Entry 8BF5 (electron microscopy, 2.96 A resolution); this record covers chains B and C of the 6 polymer chains in the assembly.

# Chain B
Protein: RNA-directed RNA polymerase catalytic subunit
Source organism: Influenza B virus (B/Memphis/13/2003)
Notes: EC 2.7.7.48
UniProtKB: Q5V8Y6 (Q5V8Y6_9INFB); residues 1-752 here = UniProt positions 1-752
Chain sequence (772 residues; numbered -8 to 763; the number before each row is that of its first residue; numbers below 1 keep their minus sign (Gly-8 is residue -8)):
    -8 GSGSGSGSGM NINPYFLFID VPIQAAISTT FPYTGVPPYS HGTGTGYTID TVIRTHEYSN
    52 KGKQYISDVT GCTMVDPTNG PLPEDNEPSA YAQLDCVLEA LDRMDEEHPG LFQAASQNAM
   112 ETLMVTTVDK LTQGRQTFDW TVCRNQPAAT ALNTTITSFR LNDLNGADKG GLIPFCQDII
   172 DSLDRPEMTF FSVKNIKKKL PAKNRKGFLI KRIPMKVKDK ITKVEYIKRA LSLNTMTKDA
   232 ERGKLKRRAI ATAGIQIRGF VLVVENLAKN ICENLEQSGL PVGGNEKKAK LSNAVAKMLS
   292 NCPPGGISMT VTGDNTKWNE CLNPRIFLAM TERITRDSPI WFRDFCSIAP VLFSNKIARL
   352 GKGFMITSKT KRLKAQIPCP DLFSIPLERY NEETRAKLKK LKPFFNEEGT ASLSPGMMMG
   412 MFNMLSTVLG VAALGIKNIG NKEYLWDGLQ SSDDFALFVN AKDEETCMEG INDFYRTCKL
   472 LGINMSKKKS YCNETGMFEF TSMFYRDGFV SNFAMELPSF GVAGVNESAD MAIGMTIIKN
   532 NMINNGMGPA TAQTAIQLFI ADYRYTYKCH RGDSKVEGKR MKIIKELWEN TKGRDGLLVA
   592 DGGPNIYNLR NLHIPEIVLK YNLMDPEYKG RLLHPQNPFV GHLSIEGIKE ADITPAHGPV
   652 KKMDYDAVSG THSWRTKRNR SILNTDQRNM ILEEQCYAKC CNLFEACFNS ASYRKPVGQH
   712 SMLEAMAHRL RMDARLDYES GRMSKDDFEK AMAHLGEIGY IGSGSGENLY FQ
Not modelled in the structure: -8 to -1, 192-198, 636-652, 750-763
Differences from the reference sequence: expression tag (-8 to 0, 753-763)
Bound ions: Mg2+: Asp305, Asp445
Small-molecule neighbours: phosphomethylphosphonic acid guanylate ester (G2P): Lys229, Lys235, Arg239, Ile241, Asn306, Thr307, Lys308, Trp309, Asn310, Met410, Asp444, Lys480

# Chain C
Protein: Polymerase basic protein 2
Source organism: Influenza B virus (B/Memphis/13/2003)
UniProtKB: Q5V8X3 (Q5V8X3_9INFB); residues 1-770 here = UniProt positions 1-770
Chain sequence (798 residues; each row starts with the number of its first residue; numbers below 1 keep their minus sign (Gly-8 is residue -8)):
    -8 GSGSGSGSGM TLAKIELLKQ LLRDNEAKTV LKQTTVDQYN IIRKFNTSRI EKNPSLRMKW
    52 AMCSNFPLAL TKGDMANRIP LEYKGIQLKT NAEDIGTKGQ MCSIAAVTWW NTYGPIGDTE
   112 GFERVYESFF LRKMRLDNAT WGRITFGPVE RVRKRVLLNP LTKEMPPDEA SNVIMEILFP
   172 KEAGIPREST WIHRELIKEK REKLKGTMIT PIVLAYMLER ELVARRRFLP VAGATSAEFI
   232 EMLHCLQGEN WRQIYHPGGN KLTESRSQSM IVACRKIIRR SIVASNPLEL AVEIANKTVI
   292 DTEPLKSCLA AIDGGDVACD IIRAALGLKI RQRQRFGRLE LKRISGRGFK NDEEILIGNG
   352 TIQKIGIWDG EEEFHVRCGE CRGILKKSKM KLEKLLINSA KKEDMRDLII LCMVFSQDTR
   412 MFQGVRGEIN FLNRAGQLLS PMYQLQRYFL NRSNDLFDQW GYEESPKASE LHGINESMNA
   472 SDYTLKGVVV TRNVIDDFSS TETEKVSITK NLSLIKRTGE VIMGANDVSE LESQAQLMIT
   532 YDTPKMWEMG TTKELVQNTY QWVLKNLVTL KAQFLLGKED MFQWDAFEAF ESIIPQKMAG
   592 QYSGFARAVL KQMRDQEVMK TDQFIKLLPF CFSPPKLRSN GEPYQFLKLV LKGGGENFIE
   652 VRKGSPLFSY NPQTEVLTIC GRMMSLKGKI EDEERNRSMG NAVLAGFLVS GKYDPDLGDF
   712 KTIEELEKLK PGEKANILLY QGKPVKVVKR KRYSALSNDI SQGIKRQRMT VESMGWALSG
   772 WSHPQFEKGS GSENLYFQ
Not modelled in the structure: -8 to 0, 485-495, 741-789
Differences from the reference sequence: expression tag (-8 to 0, 771-789)
Small-molecule neighbours: 7-methyl-gpppa (GTA; p1-7-methylguanosine-P3-adenosine-5',5'-triphosphate): Glu255, Ser258, Gln259, Ile262, Arg266, Gly306, Asp307, Arg324, Gln325, Arg326, Arg334, Lys341, Trp359, Glu363, Phe365, Lys378, Phe406, Gln408, Ser431, Met433, Tyr434, Ser520, Leu522

# Chain B / chain C interface
Pairs across the interface (284; chain B residue first):
  Asp11(B) with Met674(C)
  Pro13(B) with Met674(C)
  Tyr30(B) with Asn44(C)
  Asn109(B) with Glu419(C)
  Asp120(B) with Asp28(C); Asn31(C), hydrogen bond; Ile32(C)
  Thr123(B) with Ile32(C); Lys35(C), hydrogen bond
  Gln127(B) with Arg40(C)
  Gln137(B) with Thr38(C)
  Pro138(B) with Asn37(C)
  Ala140(B) with Ile32(C); Lys35(C)
  Thr141(B) with Asn37(C), hydrogen bond (side chain-backbone)
  Leu143(B) with Ile32(C), hydrophobic
  Asn144(B) with Ile33(C); Phe36(C)
  Ile147(B) with Ile32(C), hydrophobic
  Arg151(B) with Gln24(C); Thr25(C); Gln29(C), hydrogen bond
  Ala158(B) with Gln29(C), hydrogen bond (backbone-side chain)
  Asp159(B) with Gln29(C), hydrogen bond
  Glu264(B) with Arg425(C), salt bridge
  Glu267(B) with Leu423(C)
  Pro272(B) with Arg425(C)
  Val273(B) with Arg425(C)
  Asn276(B) with Arg144(C); Phe219(C); Pro221(C)
  Glu277(B) with Phe219(C); Arg425(C), salt bridge; Ala426(C)
  Lys279(B) with Arg144(C)
  Ala280(B) with Arg144(C); Gln428(C)
  Lys281(B) with Arg425(C); Ala426(C)
  Asn284(B) with Ala426(C), hydrogen bond (side chain-backbone); Gln428(C)
  Ala287(B) with Gly646(C); Glu647(C)
  Leu290(B) with Lys639(C)
  Ser291(B) with Gly646(C)
  Gly296(B) with Leu638(C)
  Ile298(B) with Gln732(C)
  Glu455(B) with Gln732(C), hydrogen bond
  Glu485(B) with Lys654(C), salt bridge; Gln732(C)
  Asp498(B) with Pro657(C)
  Val513(B) with Ser46(C)
  Ala514(B) with Pro45(C); Ser46(C)
  Gly515(B) with Pro45(C); Met49(C)
  Lys530(B) with Glu232(C); His235(C)
  Met533(B) with His235(C)
  Ile534(B) with Arg142(C), hydrogen bond (backbone-side chain); Leu220(C), hydrophobic; Pro221(C); Leu234(C), hydrophobic; His235(C)
  Pro540(B) with Trp242(C)
  Asp553(B) with Lys50(C), salt bridge
  Thr557(B) with Lys50(C), hydrogen bond; Met53(C)
  Tyr558(B) with Met49(C); Met53(C), hydrophobic; Ile95(C)
  Lys559(B) with Met53(C), hydrogen bond (side chain-backbone); Cys54(C), hydrogen bond
  Lys570(B) with Asn56(C); Ile77(C); Ala96(C)
  Arg571(B) with Ile95(C); Val98(C); Thr99(C), hydrogen bond
  Lys573(B) with Lys75(C), hydrogen bond (side chain-backbone); Ile77(C)
  Ile574(B) with Ile77(C), hydrophobic; Ala96(C), hydrophobic; Thr99(C); Trp100(C); Thr103(C)
  Ile575(B) with Thr99(C)
  Glu577(B) with Tyr74(C), hydrogen bond; Lys75(C), salt bridge; Tyr104(C), hydrogen bond
  Leu578(B) with Asn102(C); Thr103(C)
  Asn581(B) with Thr103(C); Tyr104(C), hydrogen bond
  Asp592(B) with Asn102(C), hydrogen bond
  Leu600(B) with His235(C), hydrogen bond (backbone-side chain); Cys236(C), hydrogen bond (backbone-side chain)
  Arg601(B) with Leu127(C); Trp132(C); Met233(C); His235(C); Cys236(C)
  Asn602(B) with Leu127(C)
  His604(B) with Arg123(C), hydrogen bond (backbone-side chain); Glu232(C); Met233(C); His235(C)
  Ile605(B) with Lys124(C); Leu127(C), hydrophobic
  Pro606(B) with Phe120(C)
  Ile608(B) with Phe113(C), hydrophobic
  Val609(B) with Phe120(C); Phe121(C), hydrophobic; Lys124(C), hydrogen bond (backbone-side chain)
  Leu610(B) with Lys124(C), hydrogen bond (backbone-side chain)
  Tyr612(B) with Thr110(C), hydrogen bond; Phe113(C), hydrophobic; Glu114(C), hydrogen bond; Phe121(C), hydrophobic
  Asn613(B) with Lys124(C)
  Glu618(B) with Ile107(C)
  Tyr619(B) with Asn102(C)
  Lys620(B) with Thr110(C)
  Gly621(B) with Ile107(C); Gly108(C), hydrogen bond (backbone-backbone)
  Arg622(B) with Trp101(C), hydrogen bond (backbone-side chain); Asn102(C); Thr103(C), hydrogen bond (side chain-backbone); Tyr104(C); Gly105(C), hydrogen bond (side chain-backbone); Pro106(C); Ile107(C)
  Leu623(B) with Asn102(C)
  Leu624(B) with Asp109(C); Phe113(C), hydrophobic
  His625(B) with Met66(C); Trp101(C); Pro106(C); Ile107(C); Gly108(C)
  Pro626(B) with Gly108(C); Asp109(C)
  Gln627(B) with Met66(C)
  Asn628(B) with Trp101(C)
  Pro629(B) with Ala60(C); Leu61(C); Thr62(C), hydrogen bond (backbone-side chain); Ala67(C), hydrophobic; Ile70(C), hydrophobic; Trp101(C)
  Phe630(B) with Leu61(C), hydrophobic; Ile70(C), hydrophobic; Cys93(C), hydrophobic; Ala97(C); Val98(C), hydrophobic; Trp101(C), hydrophobic
  Val631(B) with Thr62(C)
  Leu634(B) with Thr201(C)
  Met654(B) with Met1(C), hydrophobic; Met199(C)
  Tyr656(B) with Met199(C); Ile200(C); Thr201(C); Pro202(C)
  Asp657(B) with Met199(C), hydrogen bond (backbone-backbone); Ile200(C); Thr201(C)
  Val659(B) with Gly112(C); Phe113(C), hydrophobic; Val116(C), hydrophobic; Val204(C), hydrophobic
  Thr662(B) with Val98(C); Trp101(C); Asn102(C), hydrogen bond
  His663(B) with Val98(C); Asn102(C), hydrogen bond
  Trp665(B) with Met49(C), hydrophobic; Met53(C), hydrophobic; Leu59(C), hydrophobic; Val98(C)
  Arg666(B) with Ala60(C), hydrogen bond (backbone-backbone)
  Thr667(B) with Met49(C); Pro58(C); Leu59(C)
  Lys668(B) with Ala60(C); Met92(C)
  Arg669(B) with Ile41(C); Arg48(C)
  Asn670(B) with Glu42(C)
  Arg671(B) with Ser39(C); Arg40(C); Ile41(C)
  Met681(B) with Thr38(C)
  Glu684(B) with Phe36(C)
  Glu685(B) with Phe36(C); Asn37(C); Thr38(C), hydrogen bond
  Cys687(B) with Glu17(C); Ala18(C), hydrophobic; Val21(C), hydrophobic
  Tyr688(B) with Val21(C), hydrophobic; Ile33(C), hydrophobic; Phe36(C), hydrophobic
  Cys691(B) with Leu12(C), hydrophobic; Ala18(C); Val21(C), hydrophobic; Leu22(C), hydrophobic
  Cys692(B) with Tyr30(C), hydrophobic; Ile33(C), hydrophobic; Arg34(C)
  Leu694(B) with Leu8(C), hydrophobic; Leu9(C), hydrophobic; Leu12(C), hydrophobic
  Phe695(B) with Val27(C), hydrophobic; Tyr30(C), hydrophobic
  Glu696(B) with Tyr30(C), hydrogen bond; Arg34(C), salt bridge
  Ala697(B) with Lys5(C)
  Asn700(B) with Phe170(C); Glu173(C)
  Ser701(B) with Met166(C); Phe170(C); Glu173(C)
  Ala702(B) with Tyr30(C)
  Ser703(B) with Ile203(C)
  Tyr704(B) with Ser162(C); Ile165(C); Met166(C), hydrophobic; Ile203(C), hydrophobic; Ala206(C), hydrophobic
  Arg705(B) with Ser162(C); Asn163(C); Met166(C); Arg178(C)
  Lys706(B) with Asn31(C)
  Pro707(B) with Val27(C); Asp28(C); Tyr30(C), hydrophobic; Asn31(C), hydrogen bond (backbone-side chain)
  Val708(B) with Val27(C); Asp28(C)
  Gly709(B) with Thr26(C); Val27(C), hydrogen bond (backbone-backbone); Asp28(C), hydrogen bond (backbone-backbone)
  Gln710(B) with Thr26(C); Asp28(C)
  His711(B) with Thr26(C); Val27(C), hydrogen bond (backbone-backbone)
  Ser712(B) with Leu22(C), hydrogen bond (side chain-backbone); Lys23(C), hydrogen bond (side chain-backbone); Thr25(C); Val27(C)
  Met713(B) with Leu22(C), hydrogen bond (backbone-backbone); Thr25(C), hydrogen bond (backbone-backbone); Thr26(C); Tyr30(C), hydrophobic; Ile33(C), hydrophobic
  Leu714(B) with Leu9(C), hydrophobic; Leu13(C), hydrophobic; Leu22(C), hydrogen bond (backbone-backbone); Lys23(C)
  Ala716(B) with Val27(C), hydrophobic
  Met717(B) with Leu9(C), hydrophobic; Leu22(C), hydrophobic
  Arg720(B) with Lys172(C); Glu173(C), salt bridge
  Leu721(B) with Thr2(C); Lys5(C); Ile6(C), hydrophobic; Leu9(C), hydrophobic
  Asp724(B) with Thr2(C), hydrogen bond; Lys5(C), salt bridge
  Ala725(B) with Thr2(C)
  Leu727(B) with Lys172(C)
  Asp728(B) with Thr2(C), hydrogen bond
  Asp738(B) with Leu3(C)
  Ala742(B) with Leu3(C); Ile6(C), hydrophobic
  His745(B) with Ile6(C); Glu7(C)
  Leu746(B) with Ile6(C), hydrophobic
  Ile749(B) with Leu9(C), hydrophobic; Lys10(C); Leu13(C), hydrophobic
Interface residues without a listed pair, chain B (155 interface residues in all): Val12, Val119, Arg126, Gly161, Pro295, Asp454, Val516, Asn517, Asp521, Asn535, Leu603, Pro617, Gly632, His633, Lys653, Asp655, Ser660, Gln678, Lys690, Cys698, Met734, Lys741
Interface residues without a listed pair, chain C (128 interface residues in all): Lys43, Tyr117, Tyr207, Glu210, Gly427, Ser656

# Summary
The interface between chain B and chain C involves 155 residues on one side and 128 on the other; the contacts
include 47 hydrogen bonds and 8 salt bridges. Polar contacts include Glu264(B)-Arg425(C), Glu277(B)-Arg425(C)
and Glu485(B)-Lys654(C). Ligands of chain B: phosphomethylphosphonic acid guanylate ester.
Chain B is RNA-directed RNA polymerase catalytic subunit and chain C is Polymerase basic protein 2, both from
Influenza B virus (B/Memphis/13/2003); the structure, Early transcription elongation state of influenza A/H7N9
polymerase stalled with incoming GTP analogue, was determined by electron microscopy together with 7R1F, 8BDR
and 8BE0 from the same study.
